9J03 - chains B and A of the 4 polymer chains in the assembly; structure by electron microscopy, 2.70 A resolution.

# Chain B (and A)
Name: Toll-like receptor 4
Organism: Homo sapiens
Notes: chain A of this document is another copy of the same molecule, construct and numbering; everything in this record applies to it too
Reference sequence: O00206 (TLR4_HUMAN); residue numbers follow UniProt; this construct covers 27-631
Sequence (605 residues; each row starts with the number of its first residue):
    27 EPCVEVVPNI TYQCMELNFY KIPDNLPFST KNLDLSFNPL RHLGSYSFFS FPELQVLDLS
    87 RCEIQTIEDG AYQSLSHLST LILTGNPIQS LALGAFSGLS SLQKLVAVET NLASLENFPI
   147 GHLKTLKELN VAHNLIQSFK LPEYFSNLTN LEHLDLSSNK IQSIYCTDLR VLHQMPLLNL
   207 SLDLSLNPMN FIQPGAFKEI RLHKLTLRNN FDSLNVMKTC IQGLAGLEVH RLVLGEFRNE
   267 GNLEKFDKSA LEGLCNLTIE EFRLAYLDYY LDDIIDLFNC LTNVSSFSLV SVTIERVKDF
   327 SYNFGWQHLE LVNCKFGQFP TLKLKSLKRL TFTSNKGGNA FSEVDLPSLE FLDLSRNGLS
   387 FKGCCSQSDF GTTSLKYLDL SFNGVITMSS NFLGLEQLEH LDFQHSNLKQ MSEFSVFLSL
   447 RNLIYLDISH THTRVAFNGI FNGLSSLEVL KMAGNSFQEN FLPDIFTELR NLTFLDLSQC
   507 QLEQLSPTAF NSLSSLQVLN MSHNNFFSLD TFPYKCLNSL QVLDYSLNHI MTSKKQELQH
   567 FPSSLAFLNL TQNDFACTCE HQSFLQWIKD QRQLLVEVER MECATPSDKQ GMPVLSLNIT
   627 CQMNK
Unresolved in the structure: 628-631
Curated features (UniProtKB/Swiss-Prot):
  - glycosylation (N-linked (GlcNAc...) asparagine): Asn35, Asn173, Asn205, Asn282, Asn309, Asn497, Asn526, Asn575, Asn624, Asn630
Disulfides: Cys29-Cys40, Cys281-Cys306, Cys583-Cys609, Cys585-Cys627
Glycans and other covalent adducts: N-acetylglucosamine (NAG) linked to Asn205, Asn497, Asn526, Asn575
Small-molecule neighbours:
  - (3R)-3-(dodecanoyloxy)tetradecanoic acid / glucosamine 4-phosphate / X6Z, molecule 1: Arg264, Lys341, Lys362
  - (3R)-3-(dodecanoyloxy)tetradecanoic acid / glucosamine 4-phosphate / X6Z, molecule 2: Ser415, Gln436, Glu439, Phe440

# Interface between chain B and chain A
Contacting residue pairs (16; chain B residue first):
  Gly363(B) with Lys388(A)
  Lys388(B) with Gly363(A)
  Gly410(B) with Val411(A)
  Val411(B) with Gly410(A); Val411(A), hydrophobic
  Asn433(B) with Asn433(A), hydrogen bond; His458(A)
  His458(B) with Asn433(A); His458(A), hydrogen bond
  Gln507(B) with Gln507(A)
  Glu509(B) with Asn531(A); His555(A), salt bridge
  Asn531(B) with Glu509(A); Asn531(A), hydrogen bond
  Phe533(B) with Phe533(A), hydrophobic
  His555(B) with Glu509(A), salt bridge
Interface residues without a listed pair, chain B (15 interface residues in all): Asn365, Ser386, Asn486, His529
Interface residues without a listed pair, chain A (16 interface residues in all): Asn365, Ser386, Lys435, Asn486, His529

# Overview
15 residues of chain B face 16 of chain A across their interface; the contacts include 3 hydrogen bonds and 2
salt bridges. Polar contacts include Glu509(B)-His555(A), Asn433(B)-Asn433(A) and His458(B)-His458(A). Ligands
of chain B: (3R)-3-(dodecanoyloxy)tetradecanoic acid / glucosamine 4-phosphate / X6Z.
Chain B and chain A are both Toll-like receptor 4 (Homo sapiens); the structure, Cyro-EM Structure of Human
TLR4/MD-2/DLAM1 Complex, was determined by electron microscopy, deposited together with 8WRY, 8WSA, 8WTA, 8WQT
and 8WO1.
